2WS3 - chains I and J of the 4 polymer chains in the assembly; structure by X-ray diffraction, 3.20 A resolution.

== Chain I ==
Protein: Succinate dehydrogenase flavoprotein subunit
Source organism: Escherichia coli
Notes: EC 1.3.99.1
UniProtKB: P0AC41 (DHSA_ECOLI); numbering as in UniProt (aligned over 1-588)
Chain sequence (588 residues; row label = number of the first residue in the row):
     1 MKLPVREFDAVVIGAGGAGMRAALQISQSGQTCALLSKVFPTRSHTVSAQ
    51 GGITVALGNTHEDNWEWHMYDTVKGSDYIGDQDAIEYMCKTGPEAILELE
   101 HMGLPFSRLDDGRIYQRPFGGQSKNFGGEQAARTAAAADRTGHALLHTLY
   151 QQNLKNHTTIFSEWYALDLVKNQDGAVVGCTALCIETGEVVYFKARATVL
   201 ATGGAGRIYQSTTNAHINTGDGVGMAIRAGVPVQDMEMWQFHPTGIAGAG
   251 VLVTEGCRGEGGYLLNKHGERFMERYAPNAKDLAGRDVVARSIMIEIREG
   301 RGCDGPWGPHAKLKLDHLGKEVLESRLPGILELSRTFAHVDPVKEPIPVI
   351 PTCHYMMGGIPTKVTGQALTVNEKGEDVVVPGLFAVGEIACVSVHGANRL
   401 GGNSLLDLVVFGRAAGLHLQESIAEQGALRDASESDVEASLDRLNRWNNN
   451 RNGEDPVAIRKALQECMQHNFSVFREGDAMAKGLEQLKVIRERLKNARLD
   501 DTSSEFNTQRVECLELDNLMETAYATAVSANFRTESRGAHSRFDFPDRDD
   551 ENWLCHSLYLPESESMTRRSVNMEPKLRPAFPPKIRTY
Ion coordination: Na+: Met356, Met357, Gly358, Glu388, Ala390
Ligand contacts:
  - FAD (flavin-adenine dinucleotide): Ile13, Gly14, Ala15, Gly16, Gly17, Ala18, Leu36, Ser37, Lys38, Val39, Ser44, His45, Thr46, Ser48, Ala49, Gln50, Gly51, Gly52, Trp164, Tyr165, Ala166, Ala201, Thr202, Gly203, Thr213, Asn214, Asn218, Asp221, Met225, Leu252, His354, Tyr355, Val386, Gly387, Glu388, Arg399, Gly402, Asn403, Ser404, Leu405, Leu408
  - malate like intermediate (TEO): Gln50, Gly51, Phe119, His242, Leu252, Val253, Thr254, Glu255, Gly256, Arg286, His354, Arg399, Gly401, Gly402
Curated features (UniProtKB/Swiss-Prot):
  - active site: Arg286 (Proton acceptor)
  - binding site (FAD): Gly14 to Gly19, Asp221, Glu388, Ser404, Leu405
  - binding site (substrate): His242, Thr254, His354, Arg399
  - modified residue: His45 (Tele-8alpha-FAD histidine), Lys267 (N6-acetyllysine)
  - mutagenesis: Glu186 (E186M: Allows recovery of protein cross-linked to SdhE, SdhA is flavinylated), Thr187 (T187M: No recovery of protein cross-linked to SdhE, SdhA is flavinylated)

== Chain J ==
Protein: Succinate dehydrogenase iron-sulfur subunit
Source organism: Escherichia coli
Notes: EC 1.3.99.1
UniProtKB: P07014 (DHSB_ECOLI); residue numbers follow UniProt; this construct covers 1-238
Chain sequence (238 residues; numbered 1 to 238; the number before each row is that of its first residue):
     1 MRLEFSIYRYNPDVDDAPRMQDYTLEADEGRDMMLLDALIQLKEKDPSLS
    51 FRRSCREGVCGSDGLNMNGKNGLACITPISALNQPGKKIVIRPLPGLPVI
   101 RDLVVDMGQFYAQYEKIKPYLLNNGQNPPAREHLQMPEQREKLDGLYECI
   151 LCACCSTSCPSFWWNPDKFIGPAGLLAAYRFLIDSRDTETDSRLDGLSDA
   201 FSVFRCHSIMNCVSVCPKGLNPTRAIGHIKSMLLQRNA
Ion coordination: 2Fe-2S cluster Fe: Cys55, Cys60, Asp63, Cys75; 4Fe-4S cluster Fe: Cys149, Cys152, Cys155, Cys216; 3Fe-4S cluster Fe: Cys159, Cys206, Cys212
Ligand contacts:
  - carboxin (CBE; 2-methyl-N-phenyl-5,6-dihydro-1,4-oxathiine-3-carboxamide): Pro160, Ser161, Trp164, His207, Ile209
  - 3Fe-4S cluster (F3S): Ser158, Cys159, Phe169, Pro172, Cys206, His207, Ser208, Ile209, Met210, Asn211, Cys212, Thr223, Ile226
  - 2Fe-2S cluster (FES): Leu36, Arg53, Ser54, Cys55, Arg56, Gly58, Val59, Cys60, Gly61, Ser62, Asp63, Leu73, Cys75
  - 4Fe-4S cluster (SF4): Phe110, Cys149, Ile150, Leu151, Cys152, Ala153, Cys154, Cys155, Ala173, Leu176, Cys216, Pro217, Lys218, Leu220, Pro222
Curated features (UniProtKB/Swiss-Prot):
  - binding site ([2Fe-2S] cluster): Cys55, Cys60, Cys75
  - binding site ([4Fe-4S] cluster): Cys149, Cys152, Cys155, Cys216
  - binding site ([3Fe-4S] cluster): Cys159, Cys206, Cys212
  - binding site (a ubiquinone): Trp164

== Chain I / chain J interface ==
Contacting residue pairs - 102 pairs, chain I then chain J:
  Phe40(I) - Tyr111(J)
  Arg43(I) - Ser54(J)  hydrogen bond (backbone-side chain)
  Arg43(I) - Cys60(J)  hydrogen bond (side chain-backbone)
  Arg43(I) - Gly61(J)  hydrogen bond (side chain-backbone)
  Arg43(I) - Ser62(J)
  Arg43(I) - Met107(J)
  Arg43(I) - Tyr111(J)  hydrogen bond
  Arg43(I) - Ile150(J)  hydrogen bond (side chain-backbone)
  Arg43(I) - Leu151(J)  hydrogen bond (side chain-backbone)
  Val47(I) - Val59(J)
  Val47(I) - Cys60(J)  hydrophobic
  Ser48(I) - Cys55(J)
  Ser48(I) - Glu57(J)  hydrogen bond
  Leu57(I) - Arg131(J)  hydrogen bond (backbone-side chain)
  Asn59(I) - Glu132(J)  hydrogen bond
  Leu97(I) - Arg131(J)
  Leu97(I) - Glu132(J)
  Glu100(I) - Glu132(J)
  Glu100(I) - His133(J)  hydrogen bond (side chain-backbone)
  Glu100(I) - Arg186(J)  salt bridge
  His101(I) - Leu121(J)
  His101(I) - Pro129(J)
  His101(I) - Arg131(J)  hydrogen bond (side chain-backbone)
  His101(I) - Glu132(J)
  His101(I) - His133(J)
  Met102(I) - Leu121(J)
  Gly103(I) - Leu121(J)
  Gly103(I) - Arg180(J)  hydrogen bond (backbone-side chain)
  Gly103(I) - Arg186(J)  hydrogen bond (backbone-side chain)
  Leu104(I) - Arg186(J)  hydrogen bond (backbone-side chain)
  Pro105(I) - Arg140(J)  hydrogen bond (backbone-side chain)
  Pro105(I) - Leu143(J)  hydrophobic
  Pro105(I) - Tyr147(J)  hydrophobic
  Pro105(I) - Arg186(J)
  Phe106(I) - Arg140(J)  hydrogen bond (backbone-side chain)
  Arg108(I) - His133(J)  hydrogen bond (side chain-backbone)
  Arg108(I) - Gln135(J)
  Arg108(I) - Arg140(J)
  Arg108(I) - Arg186(J)
  Leu109(I) - Pro137(J)
  Asp110(I) - Met136(J)
  Asp110(I) - Pro137(J)
  Asp111(I) - Met136(J)
  Gly112(I) - Leu134(J)
  Gly112(I) - Gln135(J)  hydrogen bond (backbone-backbone)
  Gly112(I) - Met136(J)
  Arg113(I) - Glu132(J)
  Arg113(I) - Leu134(J)
  Ile114(I) - Glu132(J)  hydrogen bond (backbone-side chain)
  Arg140(I) - Glu148(J)
  His143(I) - Tyr147(J)  hydrogen bond (side chain-backbone)
  His143(I) - Glu148(J)  hydrogen bond (side chain-backbone)
  His143(I) - Cys149(J)
  His147(I) - Cys149(J)
  His147(I) - Leu151(J)
  Gln151(I) - Tyr114(J)  hydrogen bond
  Gln151(I) - Pro119(J)
  Gln151(I) - Tyr120(J)
  Gln151(I) - Phe181(J)
  Leu154(I) - Glu115(J)
  Lys155(I) - Tyr120(J)
  Glu163(I) - Arg52(J)  salt bridge
  Arg207(I) - Arg56(J)
  Thr212(I) - Arg56(J)  hydrogen bond (backbone-side chain)
  Thr213(I) - Arg56(J)
  Asn214(I) - Arg56(J)
  Ala215(I) - Ser54(J)
  Ala215(I) - Cys55(J)  hydrophobic
  His216(I) - Ile40(J)
  His216(I) - Arg53(J)
  His216(I) - Ser54(J)  hydrogen bond (backbone-backbone)
  His216(I) - Arg56(J)
  Ile217(I) - Ser54(J)
  Val251(I) - Glu57(J)
  Glu332(I) - Lys218(J)  salt bridge
  Leu333(I) - Glu57(J)
  Phe337(I) - Met34(J)  hydrophobic
  Phe337(I) - Arg56(J)
  Phe337(I) - Glu57(J)
  Val457(I) - Glu44(J)
  Lys461(I) - Glu44(J)  salt bridge
  Asp500(I) - Pro47(J)
  Asp501(I) - Pro47(J)
  Asp501(I) - Ser48(J)
  Asp501(I) - Arg101(J)  salt bridge
  Ser503(I) - Arg101(J)  hydrogen bond
  Ser504(I) - Asp13(J)  hydrogen bond
  Glu505(I) - Pro12(J)
  Glu505(I) - Ile100(J)
  Glu505(I) - Arg101(J)  hydrogen bond (backbone-side chain)
  Phe506(I) - Ser50(J)  hydrogen bond (backbone-side chain)
  Phe506(I) - Arg52(J)
  Phe506(I) - Arg101(J)
  Phe506(I) - Val104(J)  hydrophobic
  Thr508(I) - Lys43(J)  hydrogen bond
  Thr508(I) - Leu49(J)
  Thr508(I) - Ser50(J)  hydrogen bond
  Thr508(I) - Phe51(J)
  Gln509(I) - Lys43(J)
  Gln509(I) - Pro47(J)
  Glu512(I) - Lys43(J)
  Glu512(I) - Arg53(J)  salt bridge
Other interface residues (no listed pair), chain I (62 interface residues in all): Thr42, Pro93, Ser107, Ala137, Ala138, Ala144, Tyr150, Glu186, Ala249, Gly250, Thr336, Asn507
Other interface residues (no listed pair), chain J (55 interface residues in all): Asn11, Cys75, Ile76, Cys152, Asp184

== Summary ==
62 residues of chain I face 55 of chain J across their interface; the contacts include 30 hydrogen bonds and 6
salt bridges. Among the polar pairs are Glu100(I)-Arg186(J), Glu163(I)-Arg52(J) and Glu332(I)-Lys218(J).
Ligands of chain I: flavin-adenine dinucleotide and malate like intermediate.
Here chain I is Succinate dehydrogenase flavoprotein subunit and chain J is Succinate dehydrogenase
iron-sulfur subunit, both from Escherichia coli. Entry 2WS3 (Crystal structure of the E. coli
succinate:quinone oxidoreductase (SQR) SdhD Tyr83Phe mutant) was determined by X-ray diffraction.
